Entry 5OE3 (X-ray diffraction, 1.43 A resolution); this record covers chain A.

[Chain A]
Molecule: Anthranilate--CoA ligase
Organism: Pseudomonas aeruginosa PAO1
Notes: EC 6.2.1.32
Reference sequence: Q9I4X3 (PQSA_PSEAE); numbering as in UniProt (aligned over 1-399)
Chain sequence (407 residues; row label = number of the first residue in the row):
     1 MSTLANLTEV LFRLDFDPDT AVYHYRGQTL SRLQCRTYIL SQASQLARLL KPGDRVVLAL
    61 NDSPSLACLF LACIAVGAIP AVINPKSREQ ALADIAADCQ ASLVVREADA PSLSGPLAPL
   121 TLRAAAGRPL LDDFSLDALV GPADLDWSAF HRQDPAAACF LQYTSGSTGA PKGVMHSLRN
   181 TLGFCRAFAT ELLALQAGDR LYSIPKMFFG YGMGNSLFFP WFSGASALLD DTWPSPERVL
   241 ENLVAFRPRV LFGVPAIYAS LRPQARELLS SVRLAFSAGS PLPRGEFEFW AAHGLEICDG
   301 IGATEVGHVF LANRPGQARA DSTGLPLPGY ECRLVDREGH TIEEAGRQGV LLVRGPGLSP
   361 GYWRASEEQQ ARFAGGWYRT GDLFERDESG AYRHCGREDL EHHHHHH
Unresolved in the structure: 1, 165-168, 400-407
Differences from the reference sequence: expression tag (400-407)
Ligand contacts: anthraniloyl-AMP (3UK; 5'-O-[(S)-[(2-aminobenzoyl)oxy](hydroxy)phosphoryl]adenosine): T164, F209, G210, Y211, A278, G279, S280, P281, D299, G300, I301, G302, A303, T304, E305, G307, H308, V309, T380, D382, H394, R397
Curated features (UniProtKB/Swiss-Prot):
  - binding site (AMP): L161 to K172

[Overview]
Chain A binds anthraniloyl-AMP. From UniProt: 12 AMP-binding residues.
Chain A is Anthranilate--CoA ligase (Pseudomonas aeruginosa PAO1); the structure, Crystal structure of the
N-terminal domain of PqsA in complex with anthraniloyl-AMP (crystal form 1), was determined by X-ray
diffraction together with 5OE4, 5OE5 and 5OE6 from the same study.
